PDB entry 4AN9 | X-ray diffraction, 2.80 A resolution | chain A

Chain A:
Molecule: Dual specificity mitogen-activated protein kinase kinase 1
Organism: Homo sapiens
Notes: EC 2.7.12.2; fragment: protein kinase domain, residues 61-262, 305-392
Reference sequence: Q02750 (MP2K1_HUMAN); numbering as in UniProt; present here: 61-262, 305-392
Chain sequence (301 residues; row label = number of the first residue in the row; note: 42 numbers in that range are skipped by the numbering (no residue carries them; nothing is unmodelled there)):
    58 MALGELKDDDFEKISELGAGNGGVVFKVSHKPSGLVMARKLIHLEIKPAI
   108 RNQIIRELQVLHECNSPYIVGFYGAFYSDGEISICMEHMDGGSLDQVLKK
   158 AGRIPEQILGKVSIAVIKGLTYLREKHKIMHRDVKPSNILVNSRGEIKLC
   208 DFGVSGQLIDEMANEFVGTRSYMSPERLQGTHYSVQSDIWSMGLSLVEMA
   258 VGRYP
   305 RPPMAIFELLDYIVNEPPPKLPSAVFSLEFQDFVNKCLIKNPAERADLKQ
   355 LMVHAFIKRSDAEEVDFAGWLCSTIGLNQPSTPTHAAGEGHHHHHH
Disordered / not traced: 223, 382-400
Differences from the reference sequence: expression tag (58-60, 393-400); engineered mutation E218 (Ser in Q02750), E222 (Ser in Q02750), A328 (Gly in Q02750)
Ion coordination: Mg2+: N195, D208 (together with AMP-PCP)
Ligand contacts:
  - 2P7 ([3,4-bis(fluoranyl)-2-[(2-fluoranyl-4-iodanyl-phenyl)amino]phenyl]-(3-oxidanylazetidin-1-yl)methanone): K97, I99, L115, L118, V127, I141, M143, D190, N195, C207, D208, F209, G210, V211, S212, L215, M219
  - AMP-PCP (ACP; phosphomethylphosphonic acid adenylate ester): L74, G75, A76, G77, N78, G79, V82, A95, K97, V127, M143, E144, H145, M146, G149, S150, Q153, D190, K192, S194, N195, L197, D208
Curated features (UniProtKB/Swiss-Prot):
  - active site: D190 (Proton acceptor)
  - binding site (ATP): L74 to V82, K97, M143 to M146, S150 to Q153, K192 to N195, D208
  - binding site (U0126): K97, D208 to V211
  - binding site (K-252a): E144 to M146, S194
  - natural variant: G128 (G128V: In CFC3), Y130 (Y130C: In CFC3)
  - mutagenesis: K97 (K97A: Loss of catalytic activity. Strongly reduces phosphorylation upon UV irradiation; K97R: Loss of catalytic activity. No effect on BRAF-KSR1 or BRAF-KSR2 dimerization), S150 (S150A: No loss of activity), S212 (S212A: No loss of activity), M219 (M219V: Increases interaction with KSR1 and BRAF; M219W: Increases interaction with KSR1 and BRAF; when associated with L-220), A220 (A220L: Increases interaction with KSR1 and BRAF; when associated with w-219), N221 (N221Y: Increases interaction with KSR1 and BRAF), F311 (F311S: Loss of interaction with BRAF and KSR1. Loss of BRAF-KSR1 dimerization)
Reported in the primary citation:
  - binding site for 2P7: D190, N195

In short:
Ligands of chain A: AMP-PCP and compound 2P7. N195 and D208 coordinate Mg2+. From UniProt: active-site residue
D190, 23 ATP-binding residues, 5 U0126-binding residues and 4 K-252a-binding residues. From the paper: a
binding site for 2P7 at D190 and N195.
Chain A is Dual specificity mitogen-activated protein kinase kinase 1 (Homo sapiens); the structure, Crystal
structures of human MEK1 with carboxamide-based allosteric inhibitor XL518 (GDC-0973), or related analogs, was
determined by X-ray diffraction (same publication as 4AN2, 4AN3 and 4ANB).
